8EHA - chains A and J of the 8 polymer chains in the assembly; structure by electron microscopy, 3.70 A resolution.

# Chain A
Molecule: non-template DNA
Sequence (32 nucleotides; each row starts with the number of its first residue):
     1 GCGTCCTATCGATCTTCGGAAGAGATTCAGAG
Not modelled in the structure: 7-14, 32

# Chain J
Name: DNA-directed RNA polymerase subunit beta'
From: Escherichia coli
Notes: EC 2.7.7.6
UniProtKB: C3SIA2 (C3SIA2_ECOLX); residues 2-1407 here = UniProt positions 2-1407
Amino-acid sequence (1407 residues; numbered 1 to 1407; the number before each row is that of its first residue):
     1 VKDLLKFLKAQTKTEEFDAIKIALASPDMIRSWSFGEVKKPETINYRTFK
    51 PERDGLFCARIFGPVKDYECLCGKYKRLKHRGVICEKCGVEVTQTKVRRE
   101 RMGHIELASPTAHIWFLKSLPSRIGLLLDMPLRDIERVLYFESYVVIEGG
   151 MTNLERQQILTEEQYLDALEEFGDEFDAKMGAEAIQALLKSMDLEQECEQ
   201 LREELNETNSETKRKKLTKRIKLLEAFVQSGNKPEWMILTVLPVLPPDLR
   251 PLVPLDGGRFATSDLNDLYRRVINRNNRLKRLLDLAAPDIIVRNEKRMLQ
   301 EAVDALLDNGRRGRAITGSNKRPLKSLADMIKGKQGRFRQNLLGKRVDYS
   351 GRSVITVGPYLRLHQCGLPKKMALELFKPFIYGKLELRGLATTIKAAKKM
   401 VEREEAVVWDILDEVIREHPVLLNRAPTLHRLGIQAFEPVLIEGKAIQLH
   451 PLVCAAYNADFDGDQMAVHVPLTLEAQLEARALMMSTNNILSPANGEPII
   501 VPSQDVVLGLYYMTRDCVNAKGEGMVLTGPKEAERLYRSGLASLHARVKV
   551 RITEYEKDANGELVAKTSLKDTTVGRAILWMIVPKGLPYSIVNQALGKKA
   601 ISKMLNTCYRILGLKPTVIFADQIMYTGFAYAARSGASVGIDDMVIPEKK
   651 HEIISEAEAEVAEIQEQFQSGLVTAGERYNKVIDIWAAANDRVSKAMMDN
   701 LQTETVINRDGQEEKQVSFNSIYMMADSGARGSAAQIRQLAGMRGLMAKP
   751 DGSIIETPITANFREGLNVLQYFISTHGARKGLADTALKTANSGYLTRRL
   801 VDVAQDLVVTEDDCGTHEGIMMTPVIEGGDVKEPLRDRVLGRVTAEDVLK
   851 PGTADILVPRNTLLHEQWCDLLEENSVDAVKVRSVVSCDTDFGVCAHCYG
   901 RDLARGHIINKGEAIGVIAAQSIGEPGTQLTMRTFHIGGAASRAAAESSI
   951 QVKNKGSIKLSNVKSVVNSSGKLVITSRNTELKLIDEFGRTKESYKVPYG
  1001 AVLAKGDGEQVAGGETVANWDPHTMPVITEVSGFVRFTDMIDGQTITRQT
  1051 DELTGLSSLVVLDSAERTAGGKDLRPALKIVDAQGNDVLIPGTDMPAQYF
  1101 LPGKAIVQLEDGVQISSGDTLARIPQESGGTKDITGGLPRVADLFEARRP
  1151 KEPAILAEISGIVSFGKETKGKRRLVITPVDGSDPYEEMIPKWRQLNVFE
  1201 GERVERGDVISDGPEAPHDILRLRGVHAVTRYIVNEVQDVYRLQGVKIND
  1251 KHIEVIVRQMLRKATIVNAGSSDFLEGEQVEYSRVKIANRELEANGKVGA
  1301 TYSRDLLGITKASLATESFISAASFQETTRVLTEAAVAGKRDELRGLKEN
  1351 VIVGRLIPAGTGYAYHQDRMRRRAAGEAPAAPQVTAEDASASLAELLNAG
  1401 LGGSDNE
Not modelled in the structure: 1-15, 1374-1407
Differences from the reference sequence: expression tag (1)
Bound ions: Zn2+ site 1: Cys70, Cys72, Cys85, Cys88; Mg2+: Asp460, Asp462 (shared with 1 residue of chain R); Zn2+ site 2: Cys814, Cys888, Cys895, Cys898

# Interface between chain A and chain J
Pairs across the interface (13; chain A residue first):
  DC6(A) - Arg270(J)  base contact
  DC6(A) - Asn274(J)  base contact
  DC6(A) - Arg278(J)  hydrogen bond to the phosphate
  DT15(A) - Lys321(J)  hydrogen bond to the sugar
  DA21(A) - Arg1148(J)  hydrogen bond to the phosphate
  DG22(A) - Glu1146(J)  phosphate contact
  DG22(A) - Arg1148(J)  salt bridge to the phosphate
  DA23(A) - Lys1311(J)  salt bridge to the phosphate
  DG24(A) - Leu120(J)  sugar contact
  DA25(A) - Pro121(J)  phosphate contact
  DT26(A) - Arg133(J)  phosphate contact
  DA31(A) - Lys1170(J)  phosphate contact
  DA31(A) - Gly1171(J)  phosphate contact

# In short
The interface between chain A and chain J involves 9 residues on one side and 12 on the other, with 3 hydrogen
bonds and 2 salt bridges. Polar pairs include DT15(A)-Lys321(J), DC6(A)-Arg278(J) and DA21(A)-Arg1148(J).
Asp460(J) and Asp462(J) coordinate Mg2+.
Here chain A is non-template DNA and chain J is DNA-directed RNA polymerase subunit beta' (Escherichia coli).
Entry 8EHA (Cryo-EM structure of his-elemental paused elongation complex with a folded TL and a rotated RH-FL
(out)) was determined by electron microscopy together with 8EG7, 8EG8, 8EGB, 8EH8, 8EH9, 8EHF and 8EHI from
the same study.
